3IAS - chains 4 and 6 of the 8 polymer chains in the assembly; structure by X-ray diffraction, 3.15 A resolution.

[Chain 4]
Molecule: NADH-quinone oxidoreductase subunit 4
Organism: Thermus thermophilus
Notes: EC 1.6.99.5
UniProtKB: Q56220 (NQO4_THET8); numbering as in UniProt (aligned over 1-409)
Sequence (409 residues; each row starts with the number of its first residue):
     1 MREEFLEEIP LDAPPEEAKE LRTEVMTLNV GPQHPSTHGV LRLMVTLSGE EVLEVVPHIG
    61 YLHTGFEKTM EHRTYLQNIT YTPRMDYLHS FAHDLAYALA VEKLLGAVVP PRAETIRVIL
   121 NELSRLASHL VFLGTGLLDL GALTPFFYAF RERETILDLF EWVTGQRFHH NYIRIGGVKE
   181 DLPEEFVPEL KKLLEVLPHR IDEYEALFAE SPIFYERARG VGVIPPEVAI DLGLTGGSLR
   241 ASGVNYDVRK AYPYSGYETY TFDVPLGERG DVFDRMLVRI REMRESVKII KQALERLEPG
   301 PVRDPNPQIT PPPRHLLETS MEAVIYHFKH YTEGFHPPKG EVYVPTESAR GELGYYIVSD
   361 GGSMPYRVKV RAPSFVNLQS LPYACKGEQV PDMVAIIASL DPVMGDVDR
Not modelled in the structure: 1-25, 32-38
Reported in the primary citation:
  - catalytic residues: Tyr87 (proposed by the authors, not directly observed)

[Chain 6]
Molecule: NADH-quinone oxidoreductase subunit 6
Organism: Thermus thermophilus
Notes: EC 1.6.99.5
UniProtKB: Q56218 (NQO6_THET8); residues 1-181 here = UniProt positions 1-181
Sequence (181 residues; row label = number of the first residue in the row):
     1 MALKDLFERD VQELEREGIL FTTLEKLVAW GRSNSLWPAT FGLACCAIEM MASTDARNDL
    61 ARFGSEVFRA SPRQADVMIV AGRLSKKMAP VMRRVWEQMP DPKWVISMGA CASSGGMFNN
   121 YAIVQNVDSV VPVDVYVPGC PPRPEALIYA VMQLQKKVRG QAYNERGERL PPVAAWKRTR
   181 G
Not modelled in the structure: 1-14, 58-73, 176-181
Ion coordination: 4Fe-4S cluster Fe: Cys45, Cys46, Cys111, Cys140
Ligand contacts: 4Fe-4S cluster (SF4): Ala44, Cys45, Cys46, Gly82, Arg83, Gly109, Ala110, Cys111, Met117, Phe118, Gly139, Cys140, Pro141
Curated features (UniProtKB/Swiss-Prot):
  - binding site ([4Fe-4S] cluster): Cys45, Cys46, Cys111, Cys140
Reported in the primary citation:
  - 4Fe-4S cluster coordination: Cys45, Cys46
  - catalytic residues: Cys45, Glu49 (proposed by the authors, not directly observed)

[How chain 4 and chain 6 interact]
Residue-residue contacts (42; chain 4 residue first):
  Val40(4) - Met88(6)  hydrophobic
  Ile59(4) - Lys87(6)  hydrogen bond (backbone-side chain)
  Gly60(4) - Ser85(6)
  Gly60(4) - Lys87(6)
  Tyr61(4) - Ser85(6)
  Tyr61(4) - Lys87(6)
  Tyr61(4) - Met88(6)
  Leu62(4) - Leu43(6)
  Leu62(4) - Ala44(6)  hydrophobic
  Leu62(4) - Arg83(6)
  His63(4) - Ser85(6)
  His63(4) - Tyr121(6)  hydrogen bond
  His63(4) - Ala122(6)
  Thr64(4) - Arg83(6)  hydrogen bond
  Thr64(4) - Phe118(6)
  Thr64(4) - Asn120(6)  hydrogen bond (backbone-side chain)
  Thr64(4) - Ala122(6)
  Thr64(4) - Ile123(6)
  Gly65(4) - Tyr121(6)
  Gly65(4) - Ala122(6)
  Phe66(4) - Arg83(6)
  Phe66(4) - Phe118(6)  hydrophobic
  Thr69(4) - Asn120(6)
  Arg73(4) - Met117(6)
  Tyr81(4) - Met117(6)  hydrogen bond (side chain-backbone)
  Arg84(4) - Arg83(6)  hydrogen bond (backbone-side chain)
  Arg84(4) - Met117(6)
  Arg84(4) - Cys140(6)  hydrogen bond
  Tyr87(4) - Ala44(6)
  Tyr87(4) - Cys45(6)  hydrophobic
  Tyr87(4) - Ile48(6)  hydrophobic
  Leu88(4) - Ile48(6)  hydrophobic
  Phe150(4) - Ala52(6)  hydrophobic
  Arg153(4) - Ile48(6)
  Glu161(4) - Arg143(6)  salt bridge
  Arg167(4) - Glu49(6)  salt bridge
  Arg167(4) - Arg143(6)
  Phe168(4) - Glu49(6)
  Phe168(4) - Pro141(6)  hydrophobic
  His169(4) - Cys45(6)  hydrogen bond
  His169(4) - Cys140(6)
  His169(4) - Pro141(6)
Also at the interface, not in a pair above, chain 4 (24 interface residues in all): Lys68, Thr80, Met85
Also at the interface, not in a pair above, chain 6 (21 interface residues in all): Met51, Asp55

[In short]
Chain 4 and chain 6 form an interface of 24 and 21 residues respectively, with 8 hydrogen bonds and 2 salt
bridges. Polar pairs include Glu161(4)-Arg143(6), Arg167(4)-Glu49(6) and Ile59(4)-Lys87(6). Ligands of chain
6: 4Fe-4S cluster. The paper reports catalytic residues Tyr87(4) and Cys45(6) among others; 4Fe-4S cluster
coordination by Cys45(6) and Cys46(6).
Chain 4 is NADH-quinone oxidoreductase subunit 4 and chain 6 is NADH-quinone oxidoreductase subunit 6, both
from Thermus thermophilus; the structure, Crystal structure of the hydrophilic domain of respiratory complex I
from Thermus thermophilus, oxidized, 4 mol/ASU ..., was determined by X-ray diffraction together with 3I9V and
3IAM from the same study.
